Entry 8W0E (electron microscopy, 3.40 A resolution); this record covers chains 5 and S of the 8 polymer chains in the assembly.

== Chain 5 ==
Name: DNA replication licensing factor MCM5
From: Homo sapiens
Notes: EC 3.6.4.12
UniProtKB: P33992 (MCM5_HUMAN); residue numbers follow UniProt; this construct covers 1-734
Amino-acid sequence (734 residues; row label = number of the first residue in the row):
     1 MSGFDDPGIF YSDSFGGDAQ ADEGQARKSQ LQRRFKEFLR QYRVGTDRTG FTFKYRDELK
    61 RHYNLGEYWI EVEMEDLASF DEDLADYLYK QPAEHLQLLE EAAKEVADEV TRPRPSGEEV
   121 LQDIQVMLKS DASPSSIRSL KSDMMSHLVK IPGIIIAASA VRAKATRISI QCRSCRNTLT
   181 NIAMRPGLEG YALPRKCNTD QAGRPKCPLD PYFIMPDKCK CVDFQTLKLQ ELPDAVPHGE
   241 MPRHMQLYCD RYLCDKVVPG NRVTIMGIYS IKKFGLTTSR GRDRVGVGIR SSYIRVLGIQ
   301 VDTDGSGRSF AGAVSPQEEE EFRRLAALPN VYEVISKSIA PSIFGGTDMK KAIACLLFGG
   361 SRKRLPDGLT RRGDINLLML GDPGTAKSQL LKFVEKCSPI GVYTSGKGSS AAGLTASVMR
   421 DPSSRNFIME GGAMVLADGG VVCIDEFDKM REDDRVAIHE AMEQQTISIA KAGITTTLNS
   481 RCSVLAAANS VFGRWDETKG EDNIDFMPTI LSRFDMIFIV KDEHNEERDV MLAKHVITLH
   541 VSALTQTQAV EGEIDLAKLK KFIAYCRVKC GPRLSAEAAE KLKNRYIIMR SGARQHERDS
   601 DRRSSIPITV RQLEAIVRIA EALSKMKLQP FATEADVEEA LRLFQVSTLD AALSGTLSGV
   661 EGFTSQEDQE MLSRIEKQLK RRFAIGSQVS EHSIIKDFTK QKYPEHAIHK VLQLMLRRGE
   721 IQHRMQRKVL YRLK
Disordered / not traced: 1-26, 45-50, 198-207, 277-284, 304-313, 544-550, 656-734
UniProt features mapped onto this chain:
  - binding site (ADP): Arg371
  - modified residue: Ser2 (N-acetylserine), Ser315 (Phosphoserine), Lys392 (N6-acetyllysine), Lys396 (N6-acetyllysine), Ser605 (Phosphoserine), Lys696 (N6-acetyllysine)
  - natural variant: Thr466 (T466I: In MGORS8)
Metal / ion sites: Zn2+: Cys172, Cys175, Cys197; Mg2+: Ser388 (together with ADP)
Small-molecule neighbours:
  - ADP (adenosine-5'-diphosphate), molecule 1: Ser342, Ile343, Phe344, Asp382, Pro383, Gly384, Thr385, Ala386, Lys387, Ser388, Gln389, Leu532, His535, Val536
  - ADP, molecule 2: Arg371, Glu463, Gln464, Val610, Arg611, Glu614

== Chain S ==
Molecule: 25-nt DNA strand
Sequence (25 nucleotides; numbered -26 to -2; the number before each row is that of its first residue; numbers below 1 keep their minus sign (DT-26 is residue -26)):
   -26 TTTTTTTTTT TTTTTTTTTT TTTTT

== How chain 5 and chain S interact ==
Pairs across the interface (6; chain 5 residue first):
  Arg195(5) - DT-24(S)  salt bridge to the phosphate
  Leu209(5) - DT-26(S)  sugar contact
  Leu209(5) - DT-25(S)  phosphate contact
  Ser423(5) - DT-15(S)  base contact
  Ser423(5) - DT-14(S)  base contact
  Ser424(5) - DT-15(S)  phosphate contact

== Summary ==
4 residues of chain 5 face 5 of chain S across their interface; the contacts include 1 salt bridge. The
salt-bridged pair is Arg195(5)-DT-24(S). Chain 5 binds ADP. Cys172(5), Cys175(5) and Cys197(5) coordinate
Zn2+. Curated annotation (UniProt) lists ADP-binding residue Arg371(5) on chain 5.
Chain 5 is DNA replication licensing factor MCM5 (Homo sapiens) and chain S is a 25-nt DNA strand; the
structure, Cryo-EM structure of a human MCM2-7 single hexamer on dsDNA, was determined by electron microscopy
(same publication as 8W0F, 8W0G, 8W0I and 9CAQ).
